Entry 6FGQ (X-ray diffraction, 2.37 A resolution); this record covers chain A.

[Chain A]
Protein: Nuclear receptor ROR-gamma
Organism: Homo sapiens
UniProt: P51449 (RORG_HUMAN); residues 265-507 here = UniProt positions 265-507
Chain sequence (265 residues; numbered 243 to 507; the number before each row is that of its first residue):
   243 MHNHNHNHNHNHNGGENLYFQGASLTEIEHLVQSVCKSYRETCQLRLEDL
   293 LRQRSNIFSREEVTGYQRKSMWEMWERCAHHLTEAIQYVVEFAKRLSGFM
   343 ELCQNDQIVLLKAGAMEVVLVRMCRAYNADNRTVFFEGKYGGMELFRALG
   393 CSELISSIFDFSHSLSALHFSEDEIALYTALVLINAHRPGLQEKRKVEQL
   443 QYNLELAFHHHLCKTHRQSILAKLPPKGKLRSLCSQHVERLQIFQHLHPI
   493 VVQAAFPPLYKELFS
Disordered / not traced: 243-262, 477-478, 494-507
Construct notes: initiating methionine (243); expression tag (244-264)
Curated features (UniProtKB/Swiss-Prot):
  - motif: L501 to F506 (AF-2)
  - mutagenesis: A327 (A327F: Completely abolishes transcriptional activity), F378 (F378Q: Completely abolishes transcriptional activity), I397 (I397N: Nearly abolishes transcriptional activity)
Ligand contacts: D9N (methyl 4-[[3-[5-[2-(4-ethylsulfonylphenyl)ethanoylamino]thiophen-3-yl]pyridin-2-yl]oxymethyl]benzoate): C285, Q286, L287, L292, C320, H323, L324, M358, V361, R364, M365, R367, A368, V376, F377, F378, F388, L391, L396, I397, I400, F401, L475

[In short]
Chain A binds compound D9N. Curated annotation (UniProt) lists 3 mutagenesis sites.
Chain A is Nuclear receptor ROR-gamma (Homo sapiens); the structure, Ligand complex of RORg LBD, was
determined by X-ray diffraction, deposited together with 5NI5, 5NI7, 5NI8, 5NIB and 6ESN.
